PDB entry 5K8J | X-ray diffraction, 1.60 A resolution | chains B and D of the 4 polymer chains in the assembly

# Chain B
Name: Ribonuclease VapC
From: Caulobacter crescentus
Notes: EC 3.1.-.-
UniProtKB: Q9AC35 (Q9AC35_CAUCR); residues 1-128 here = UniProt positions 1-128
Sequence (128 residues; row label = number of the first residue in the row):
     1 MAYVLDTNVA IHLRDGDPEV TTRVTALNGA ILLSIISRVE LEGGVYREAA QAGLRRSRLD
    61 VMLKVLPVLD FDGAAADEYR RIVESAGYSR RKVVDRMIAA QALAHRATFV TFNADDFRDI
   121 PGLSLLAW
Unresolved in the structure: 1
Modified positions: Mse1 (selenomethionine); Mse62 (selenomethionine; parent Met); Mse97 (selenomethionine; parent Met)
What the authors report for this chain:
  - catalytic residues: Asp6, Glu40, Asp95, Asn113, Asp116

# Chain D
Name: VapB family protein
From: Caulobacter crescentus
UniProtKB: Q9AC34 (Q9AC34_CAUCR); numbering as in UniProt (aligned over 2-79)
Sequence (85 residues; each row starts with the number of its first residue; numbers below 1 keep their minus sign (Mse-5 is residue -5)):
    -5 MHHHHHHARA TGKTFRSGNS EAVRLPRDLA FGADVELTLI RSGDVLTIYP SKGSIADLVA
    55 TLNQMPRPDS VEIRDEDLFP ERPGL
Unresolved in the structure: -5, 64-79
Modified positions: Mse-5 (selenomethionine); Mse59 (selenomethionine; parent Met)
Differences from the reference sequence: initiating methionine (-5); expression tag (-4 to 1)

# Chain B / chain D interface
Contacting residue pairs - 26 pairs, chain B then chain D:
  Asn28(B) - His1(D)  hydrogen bond (backbone-side chain)
  Leu32(B) - Val39(D)  hydrophobic
  Pro67(B) - Asp38(D)
  Pro67(B) - Val39(D)  hydrophobic
  Val68(B) - Ser36(D)
  Val68(B) - Gly37(D)
  Val68(B) - Asp38(D)  hydrogen bond (backbone-side chain)
  Leu69(B) - Ser36(D)
  Leu69(B) - Val39(D)  hydrophobic
  Asp70(B) - Ser36(D)
  Asp70(B) - Gly37(D)
  Asp72(B) - Arg35(D)
  Asp72(B) - Ser36(D)  hydrogen bond
  Ala74(B) - Ile34(D)  hydrophobic
  Ser85(B) - Mse59(D)
  Ala104(B) - Ile34(D)
  His105(B) - Ile34(D)
  His105(B) - Ser36(D)  hydrogen bond
  His105(B) - Val39(D)
  His105(B) - Thr41(D)  hydrogen bond
  Arg106(B) - Tyr43(D)  hydrogen bond
  Pro121(B) - Thr55(D)
  Pro121(B) - Gln58(D)
  Pro121(B) - Mse59(D)  hydrophobic
  Gly122(B) - Thr55(D)
  Gly122(B) - Gln58(D)  hydrogen bond (backbone-side chain)
Also at the interface, not in a pair above, chain B (17 interface residues in all): Gly29, Leu66, Ile120
Also at the interface, not in a pair above, chain D (13 interface residues in all): Arg3

# Summary
Chain B and chain D form an interface of 17 and 13 residues respectively; the contacts include 7 hydrogen
bonds. Polar pairs include Asn28(B)-His1(D), Val68(B)-Asp38(D) and Asp72(B)-Ser36(D). The paper reports
catalytic residues Asp6(B), Glu40(B) and Asp95(B) among others.
Chain B is Ribonuclease VapC and chain D is VapB family protein, both from Caulobacter crescentus; the
structure, Structure of Caulobacter crescentus VapBC1 (apo form), was determined by X-ray diffraction (same
publication as 5L6L and 5L6M).
